PDB entry 8FAS | X-ray diffraction, 1.55 A resolution | chains A and C of the 3 polymer chains in the assembly

== Chain A ==
Name: Ky230 Antibody, heavy chain
Organism: Mus musculus
Notes: antibody fragment or engineered binder
Chain sequence (223 residues; each row starts with the number of its first residue; a row labelled like 82A-82C holds insertion residues (82A, then the next letters in order)):
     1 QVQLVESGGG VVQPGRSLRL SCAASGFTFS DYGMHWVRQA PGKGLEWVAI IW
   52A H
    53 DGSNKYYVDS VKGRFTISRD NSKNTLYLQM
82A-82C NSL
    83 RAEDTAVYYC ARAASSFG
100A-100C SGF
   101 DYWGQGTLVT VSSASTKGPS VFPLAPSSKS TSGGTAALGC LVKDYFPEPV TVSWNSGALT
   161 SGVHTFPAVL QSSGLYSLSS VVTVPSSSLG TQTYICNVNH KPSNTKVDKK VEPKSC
Not modelled in the structure: 216
Cystine bridges: Cys22-Cys92, Cys140-Cys196

== Chain C ==
Name: Circumsporozoite protein NANP5 peptide
Reference sequence: P02893 (CSP_PLAFA); residues 1-20 here correspond to UniProt positions 148-167 (UniProt number = residue number + 147)
Chain sequence (20 residues; each row starts with the number of its first residue):
     1 NANPNANPNA NPNANPNANP
Not modelled in the structure: 1-3, 15-20
Reported in the primary citation:
  - contacts within the chain: Asn7-Ala10

== Interface between chain A and chain C ==
Contacting residue pairs - 28 pairs, chain A then chain C:
  Asp31(A) - Asn13(C)
  Asp31(A) - Ala14(C)  hydrogen bond (backbone-backbone)
  Tyr32(A) - Asn13(C)
  Gly33(A) - Pro12(C)  hydrogen bond (backbone-backbone)
  Gly33(A) - Asn13(C)  hydrogen bond (backbone-side chain)
  Ile50(A) - Pro12(C)  hydrophobic
  Trp52(A) - Asn11(C)  hydrogen bond (side chain-backbone)
  Trp52(A) - Pro12(C)
  His52A(A) - Pro12(C)  hydrogen bond (backbone-backbone)
  His52A(A) - Asn13(C)
  His52A(A) - Ala14(C)
  Tyr58(A) - Pro4(C)
  Tyr58(A) - Asn5(C)
  Tyr58(A) - Ala6(C)
  Ala95(A) - Pro12(C)  hydrophobic
  Ala95(A) - Asn13(C)  hydrogen bond (backbone-side chain)
  Ala96(A) - Pro12(C)
  Ala96(A) - Asn13(C)
  Ser97(A) - Ala10(C)
  Ser97(A) - Asn11(C)
  Ser97(A) - Asn13(C)
  Ser98(A) - Pro8(C)
  Ser98(A) - Ala10(C)
  Phe99(A) - Ala6(C)
  Phe99(A) - Asn7(C)
  Phe99(A) - Pro8(C)  hydrogen bond (backbone-backbone)
  Phe99(A) - Ala10(C)  hydrogen bond (backbone-backbone)
  Gly100(A) - Pro8(C)  hydrogen bond (backbone-backbone)
Also at the interface, not in a pair above, chain A (14 interface residues in all): Ser30
Also at the interface, not in a pair above, chain C (11 interface residues in all): Asn9
Interface features reported in the paper:
  - epitope / paratope residues, chain A: Ser97(A)

== Summary ==
The interface between chain A and chain C involves 14 residues on one side and 11 on the other, with 9
hydrogen bonds. Polar pairs include Gly33(A)-Asn13(C), Trp52(A)-Asn11(C) and Ala95(A)-Asn13(C). From the
paper: the epitope/paratope residue Ser97(A); contacts within the chain involving Asn7(C) and Ala10(C).
Here chain A is Ky230 Antibody, heavy chain (Mus musculus) and chain C is Circumsporozoite protein NANP5
peptide. Entry 8FAS (Crystal structure of Ky230 Fab in complex with circumsporozoite protein NANP5 peptide)
was determined by X-ray diffraction, deposited together with 8F95, 8F9E, 8F9F, 8F9S, 8F9T, 8F9U and 11 further
entries.
